PDB entry 5ZGH | electron microscopy, 3.82 A resolution | chains B and D of the 15 polymer chains in the assembly

Chain B:
Name: PsaB
Source organism: Cyanidioschyzon merolae (strain 10D)
Notes: EC 1.97.1.12
Reference sequence: Q85FY6 (PSAB_CYAM1); residue numbers follow UniProt; this construct covers 1-732
Chain sequence (732 residues; numbered 1 to 732; the number before each row is that of its first residue):
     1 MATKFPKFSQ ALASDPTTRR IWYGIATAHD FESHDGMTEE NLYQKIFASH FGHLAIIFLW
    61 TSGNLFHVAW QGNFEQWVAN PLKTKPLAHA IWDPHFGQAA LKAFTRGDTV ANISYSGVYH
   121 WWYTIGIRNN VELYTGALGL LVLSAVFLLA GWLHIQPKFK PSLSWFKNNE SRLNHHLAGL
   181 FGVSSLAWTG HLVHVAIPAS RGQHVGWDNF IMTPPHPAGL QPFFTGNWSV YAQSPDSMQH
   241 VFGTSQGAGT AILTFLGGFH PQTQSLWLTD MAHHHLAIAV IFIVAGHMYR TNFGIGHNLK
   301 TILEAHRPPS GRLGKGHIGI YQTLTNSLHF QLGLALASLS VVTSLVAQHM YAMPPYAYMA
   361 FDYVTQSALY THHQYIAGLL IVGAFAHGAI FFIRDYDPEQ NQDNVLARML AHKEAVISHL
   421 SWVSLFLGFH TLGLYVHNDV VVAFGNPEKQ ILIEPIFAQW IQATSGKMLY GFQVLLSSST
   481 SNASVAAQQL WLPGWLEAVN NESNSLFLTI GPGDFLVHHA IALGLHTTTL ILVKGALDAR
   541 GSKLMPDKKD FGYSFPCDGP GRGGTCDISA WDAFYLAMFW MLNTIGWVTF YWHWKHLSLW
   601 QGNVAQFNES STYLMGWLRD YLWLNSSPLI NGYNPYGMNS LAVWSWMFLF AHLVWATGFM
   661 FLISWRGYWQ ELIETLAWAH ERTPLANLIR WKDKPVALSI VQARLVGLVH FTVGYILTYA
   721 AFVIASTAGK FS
Not modelled in the structure: 1
UniProt features mapped onto this chain:
  - binding site ([4Fe-4S] cluster): C557, C566
  - binding site (chlorophyll a): H652, M660, Y668
  - binding site (phylloquinone): W669
Small-molecule neighbours:
  - (2S)-2,3-dihydroxypropyl octadecanoate (3XQ): F426, H430, L434, I453
  - beta-carotene (BCR), molecule 1: F5, I25, I689
  - beta-carotene (BCR), molecule 2: L54, I57, F58, W60, F147, G179, V183, S184
  - beta-carotene (BCR), molecule 3: F58, L65, W121, W122, G136, L140, L143, W207
  - beta-carotene (BCR), molecule 4: L186, L220, I283, V284, H287, I295
  - beta-carotene (BCR), molecule 5: F330, G333, L334, A337, V341, I381, A384, F385, G388, F391, F392, A536
  - beta-carotene (BCR), molecule 6: F429, L432, G433, V436
  - beta-carotene (BCR), molecule 7: W646, M647, F650, W669, L672, I673, L676
  - chlorophyll a (CLA), molecule 1: F5, F8, G24, I25, A28, H29, F31, M37, K45, S49, H53, I56
  - chlorophyll a (CLA), molecule 2: T18, I21, W22, I673, L676, A677, H680, I689, R690, W691, K692, D693, P695, V696, L698
  - chlorophyll a (CLA), molecule 3: W22, F650, L653, V654, T657, M660, F661, L698, V706, V709, H710, V713
  - chlorophyll a (CLA), molecule 4: I25, A26, T27, A28, H29, D30, H329, L332, L336, L379, L380, V382, G383, A386, H387, I390, R394, Y553, W571, F574, M578, L705, V709, V713, L717
  - chlorophyll a (CLA), molecule 5: H29, F31, E32, L42, Y43, I46, S49, H50, H53, L54, I57, F166, R172, H176, L180, L328, H329, Q331, L332, A335, L336, L339
  - chlorophyll a (CLA), molecule 6: H29, H53, I56, I57, W60, I376, L379, L380
  - chlorophyll a (CLA), molecule 7: F47, F51, V146, F147, L149, A150, L153, H154, F159, P161, W165
  - chlorophyll a (CLA), molecule 8: F47, H50, F51, L54, W121, F147, W165, F166, N168, S171, R172, H175, H176, G179, L180, F181, Y356
  - chlorophyll a (CLA), molecule 9: I57, F58, W60, T61, S116, G117, W121, S184, A187, L339, V342, T343, V346, M350, Y356, L369, H372, H373, I376, L380
  - chlorophyll a (CLA), molecule 10: L59, W60, S62, G63, F66, H67, W70, Q71, H89, A90, I91, W92, L141
  - chlorophyll a (CLA), molecule 11: W60, N64, H67, V68, A88, H89, N112, I113, S114, Y115, S116, V643, W644, M647, L717
  - chlorophyll a (CLA), molecule 12: W60, N64, Y115, S116, V118, A368, T371, H372, Y375, I376, L379, W644, M647, I716, L717, Y719, A720, I724
  - chlorophyll a (CLA), molecule 13: H89, A90, I91, W92, D93, H95, F96, N112, A642, V643, W646
  - chlorophyll a (CLA), molecule 14: W92, P94, H95
  - chlorophyll a (CLA), molecule 15: W121, T124, I125, L180, F181, S184, S185, W188, L192, L268, M271, H274, H275, I278, F282, V342, L345, V346, M350, P355, Y356
  - chlorophyll a (CLA), molecule 16: I125, G126, I127, E132, T135, G136, S184, A187, W188, G190, H191, H194, V195, V205, G206, W207, F210
  - chlorophyll a (CLA), molecule 17: W165, N168, S171, H175, T291, N292, F293
  - chlorophyll a (CLA), molecule 18: N169, R172, L173, H176, L177, F181, F282, L299, L303, Y321, L324, T325, Q331, L334, A335, S338, L339, V342
  - chlorophyll a (CLA), molecule 19: L173, L177, I281, F282, A285, M288, Y289, L299, I302
  - chlorophyll a (CLA), molecule 20: N174, H175, A178, G179, V183, I283, H287, Y289, T291, F293, G294, I295
  - chlorophyll a (CLA), molecule 21: L186, A187, T189, G190, V193, H194, F210, T213, P214, P215, H216, G219, L220, Y231, I252, L253, L276
  - chlorophyll a (CLA), molecule 22: W228, S229, Y231, A232, L253, F255, H273, L276, A277, V280, I281, L490
  - chlorophyll a (CLA), molecule 23: F255, G258, L266, D270, M271, H273, H274, A277, I278, I281, L345, H349, M353, W491, W495
  - chlorophyll a (CLA), molecule 24: V284, H287, M288, I295, G296, H297
  - chlorophyll a (CLA), molecule 25: M288, H297, T301, I302, A305, H306
  - chlorophyll a (CLA), molecule 26: I302, L303, H306, L313, H317, I320, F330, V405, L406, M409
  - chlorophyll a (CLA), molecule 27: A305, H306, R307, P308, P309, S310, R312, L313
  - chlorophyll a (CLA), molecule 28: R312, L313, G314, V405, R408, M409, H412, A415, V416, H419
  - chlorophyll a (CLA), molecule 29: L334, A337, S338, V341, L345, Q348, H349, Y351, A352, M353, L506, F507
  - chlorophyll a (CLA), molecule 30: V341, S344, L345, Q348, Q374, G378, I381, F385, L525, T528, T529, L532, M581, T584, I585
  - chlorophyll a (CLA), molecule 31: Q348, Y351, Y370, Q374, F457, A458, I461, Q462, F507, L508, I510, H518, I521, L525, V588, Y591, W592, K595
  - chlorophyll a (CLA), molecule 32: A415, H419, W422
  - chlorophyll a (CLA), molecule 33: V416, H419, L420, W422, V423, A522, L525, H526
  - chlorophyll a (CLA), molecule 34: S418, H419, S421, W422, L425
  - chlorophyll a (CLA), molecule 35: S421, S424, L425, G428, F429, L432, L523, T527, L530, I531, L576, F579, W580
  - chlorophyll a (CLA), molecule 36: W422, L425, F426, F429, H430
  - chlorophyll a (CLA), molecule 37: W422, V423, F426, L427, I453, E454, P455, I456, F457, A458, D514, F515, H518, H519, A522, H526
  - chlorophyll a (CLA), molecule 38: F429, L432, G433, L434, V436, H437, V440, V441, K449, I451
  - chlorophyll a (CLA), molecule 39: T431, L432, V436, D439, V440, L523, F579, W580, N583, W587, L614, L618, W655, F711
  - chlorophyll a (CLA), molecule 40: T431, L432, Y435, V517, A520, N583, W587, F590, Y591, L614, W617, L622, S626, I630, F648, H652, W655, F711, Y715, T718, Y719, F722
  - chlorophyll a (CLA), molecule 41: W460, I461, T464, S465, L475, L476, W491, W495, F507
  - chlorophyll a (CLA), molecule 42: L475, N482, A483, A486, A487, W491
  - chlorophyll a (CLA), molecule 43: W646, L649, F650, H652, L653, W655, A656, F659
  - chlorophyll a (CLA), molecule 44: L653, A656, T657, F659, M660, I663, S664, Y668, W669, L672
  - chlorophyll a (CLA), molecule 45: L676, A679, H680, T683, A686, I689
  - chlorophyll a (CLA), molecule 46: W678, A679, R682, T683, P684
  - chlorophyll a (CLA), molecule 47: P684, L685, A686, I689
  - phylloquinone (PQN): I21, W22, I25, M660, F661, S664, W665, R666, W669, A697, L698, A703
  - 4Fe-4S cluster (SF4): C557, G559, P560, T565, C566, I700, R704

Chain D:
Name: PsaD
Source organism: Cyanidioschyzon merolae (strain 10D)
Reference sequence: Q85FY0 (Q85FY0_CYAM1); numbering as in UniProt (aligned over 1-139)
Chain sequence (139 residues; row label = number of the first residue in the row):
     1 MLNLKMPSPS FLGSTGGWLR CAETEEKYAM TWSSDQQHIF EMPTGGAAVM NSGDNLLYLA
    61 RKEQALALAT QLRTQFKIQD YKIYRIFPSG EVQYLHPKDG VLPYQVNKGR EQVGRVKSTI
   121 GKNVNPAQVK FTSKATYDR
Not modelled in the structure: 1-20

Chain B / chain D interface:
Residue-residue contacts - 21 pairs, chain B then chain D:
  M37(B) - F131(D)
  T38(B) - F131(D)
  E39(B) - F131(D)
  L42(B) - F131(D)  hydrophobic
  I393(B) - P126(D)
  R394(B) - K130(D)
  D395(B) - A127(D)
  D395(B) - K130(D)
  Y396(B) - A127(D)
  D397(B) - Q128(D)
  P398(B) - N125(D)
  E399(B) - Q128(D)  hydrogen bond
  R540(B) - N125(D)  hydrogen bond
  D547(B) - I120(D)
  K549(B) - N123(D)
  K549(B) - N125(D)  hydrogen bond
  K549(B) - P126(D)
  D550(B) - I120(D)
  D550(B) - T136(D)  hydrogen bond
  E681(B) - C21(D)
  K694(B) - E25(D)  salt bridge
Interface residues without a listed pair, chain B (19 interface residues in all): N326, R690
Interface residues without a listed pair, chain D (13 interface residues in all): E23, V124

Summary:
The interface between chain B and chain D involves 19 residues on one side and 13 on the other; the contacts
include 4 hydrogen bonds and 1 salt bridge. Polar contacts include K694(B)-E25(D), E399(B)-Q128(D) and
R540(B)-N125(D).
Here chain B is PsaB and chain D is PsaD, both from Cyanidioschyzon merolae (strain 10D). Entry 5ZGH (Cryo-EM
structure of the red algal PSI-LHCR) was determined by electron microscopy together with 5ZGB from the same
study.
